3TTX - chains B and D of the 4 polymer chains in the assembly; structure by X-ray diffraction, 1.74 A resolution.

== Chain B (and D) ==
Molecule: Catalase HPII
Organism: Escherichia coli
Notes: EC 1.11.1.6; chain D of this document is another copy of the same molecule, construct and numbering; everything in this record applies to it too
Reference sequence: P21179 (CATE_ECOLI); numbering as in UniProt (aligned over 1-753)
Sequence (753 residues; numbered 1 to 753; the number before each row is that of its first residue):
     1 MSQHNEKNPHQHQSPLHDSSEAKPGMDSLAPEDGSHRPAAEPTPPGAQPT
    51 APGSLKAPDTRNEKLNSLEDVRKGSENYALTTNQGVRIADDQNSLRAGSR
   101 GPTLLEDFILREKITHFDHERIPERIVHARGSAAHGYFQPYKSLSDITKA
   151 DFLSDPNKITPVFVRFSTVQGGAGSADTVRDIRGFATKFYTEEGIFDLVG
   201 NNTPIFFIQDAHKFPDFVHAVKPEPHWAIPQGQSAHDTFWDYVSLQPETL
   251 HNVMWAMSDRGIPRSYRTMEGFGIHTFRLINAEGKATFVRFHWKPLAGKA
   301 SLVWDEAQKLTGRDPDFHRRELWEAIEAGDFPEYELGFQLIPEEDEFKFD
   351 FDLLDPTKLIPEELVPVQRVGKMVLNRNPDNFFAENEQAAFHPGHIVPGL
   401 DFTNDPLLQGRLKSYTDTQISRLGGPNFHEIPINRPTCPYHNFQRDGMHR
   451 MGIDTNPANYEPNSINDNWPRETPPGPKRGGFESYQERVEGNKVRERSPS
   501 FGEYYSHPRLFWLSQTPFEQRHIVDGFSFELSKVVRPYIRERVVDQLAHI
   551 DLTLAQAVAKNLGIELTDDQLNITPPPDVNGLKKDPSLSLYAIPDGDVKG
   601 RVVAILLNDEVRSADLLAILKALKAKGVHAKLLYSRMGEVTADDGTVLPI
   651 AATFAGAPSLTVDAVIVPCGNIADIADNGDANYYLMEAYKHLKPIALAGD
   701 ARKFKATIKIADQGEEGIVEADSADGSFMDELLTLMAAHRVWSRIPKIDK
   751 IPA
Disordered / not traced: 1-27
Sequence notes: engineered mutation K413 (Phe in P21179)
Modified positions: C669 (cysteinesulfonic acid; OCS)
Metal / ion sites: heme Fe near Y415 (its only coordinating residue here)
Ligand contacts:
  - heme (HEM), molecule 1: I114, F117, D118
  - heme (HEM), molecule 2: R125, I126, V127, H128, R165, S167, G184, F185, A186, V199, G200, N201, F206, A211, F214, I274, H275, A389, F391, L407, G410, R411, S414, Y415, T418, Q419, R422
What the authors report for this chain:
  - mutagenesis - F413K: unchanged stability
  - mutagenesis - R111A, R111K, F413K: unchanged expression
  - mutagenesis - T115A: increased catalytic activity
  - catalytic residues: H128 (citing earlier work)

== Interface between chain B and chain D ==
Residue-residue contacts (286; chain B residue first):
  S28(B) - D467(D)  hydrogen bond
  L29(B) - P462(D)  hydrophobic
  L29(B) - N463(D)
  L29(B) - S464(D)
  L29(B) - D467(D)  hydrogen bond (backbone-side chain)
  L29(B) - N468(D)
  A30(B) - S464(D)
  A30(B) - D467(D)  hydrogen bond (backbone-side chain)
  H36(B) - S464(D)
  H36(B) - I465(D)
  R37(B) - N466(D)  hydrogen bond
  R37(B) - D467(D)
  P52(B) - T455(D)
  S54(B) - T455(D)
  L55(B) - T455(D)
  V71(B) - M451(D)
  V71(B) - G452(D)
  V71(B) - I453(D)  hydrogen bond (backbone-backbone)
  R72(B) - I453(D)
  K73(B) - Y440(D)  hydrogen bond (side chain-backbone)
  K73(B) - H441(D)
  K73(B) - I453(D)  hydrogen bond (backbone-backbone)
  K73(B) - D454(D)
  K73(B) - T455(D)  hydrogen bond (backbone-backbone)
  G74(B) - H441(D)
  G74(B) - T455(D)
  S75(B) - N456(D)
  S75(B) - N466(D)  hydrogen bond
  S75(B) - W469(D)
  S75(B) - P470(D)
  E76(B) - N466(D)
  E76(B) - W469(D)
  N77(B) - W469(D)
  Y78(B) - H441(D)
  Y78(B) - W469(D)
  Y78(B) - P470(D)
  Y78(B) - R471(D)  hydrogen bond (backbone-backbone)
  A79(B) - H441(D)
  A79(B) - P470(D)
  A79(B) - R471(D)
  A79(B) - T473(D)
  L80(B) - H441(D)
  L80(B) - N442(D)
  L80(B) - P470(D)
  L80(B) - R471(D)  hydrogen bond (backbone-backbone)
  L80(B) - E472(D)
  T81(B) - Y440(D)
  T81(B) - H441(D)  hydrogen bond (backbone-backbone)
  T81(B) - N442(D)  hydrogen bond (backbone-side chain)
  T82(B) - Y440(D)
  T82(B) - N442(D)
  N83(B) - H429(D)
  N83(B) - P436(D)
  N83(B) - Y440(D)
  N83(B) - N442(D)  hydrogen bond
  N83(B) - Q444(D)  hydrogen bond
  Q84(B) - G194(D)
  Q84(B) - I195(D)  hydrogen bond (backbone-backbone)
  Q84(B) - H395(D)
  Q84(B) - H429(D)
  Q84(B) - P436(D)
  G85(B) - E193(D)
  G85(B) - G194(D)
  G85(B) - C438(D)
  G85(B) - P439(D)
  V86(B) - E193(D)
  V86(B) - G194(D)
  V86(B) - I396(D)
  V86(B) - F482(D)  hydrophobic
  R87(B) - T473(D)
  R87(B) - R479(D)  hydrogen bond (side chain-backbone)
  R87(B) - G480(D)
  R87(B) - G481(D)
  R87(B) - F482(D)  hydrogen bond (backbone-backbone)
  I88(B) - E472(D)
  I88(B) - T473(D)  hydrogen bond (backbone-backbone)
  A89(B) - E472(D)
  A89(B) - T473(D)
  A89(B) - P475(D)
  A89(B) - G481(D)
  A89(B) - F482(D)
  D90(B) - E472(D)
  D91(B) - E461(D)
  D91(B) - E472(D)  hydrogen bond (backbone-side chain)
  Q92(B) - E461(D)  hydrogen bond
  Q92(B) - E472(D)  hydrogen bond
  L95(B) - S484(D)
  A97(B) - V489(D)  hydrophobic
  P102(B) - K493(D)
  L105(B) - Q409(D)
  E106(B) - F402(D)
  E106(B) - Q409(D)  hydrogen bond
  E106(B) - L412(D)
  F108(B) - G394(D)
  F108(B) - F402(D)  hydrophobic
  F108(B) - F482(D)  hydrophobic
  R111(B) - L412(D)  hydrogen bond (side chain-backbone)
  R111(B) - K413(D)
  E112(B) - Q444(D)  hydrogen bond
  T115(B) - I420(D)
  H116(B) - P426(D)
  H116(B) - N427(D)  hydrogen bond
  H116(B) - Q444(D)
  H116(B) - R445(D)  hydrogen bond (side chain-backbone)
  H116(B) - D446(D)
  H116(B) - R450(D)
  H119(B) - I420(D)
  H119(B) - P426(D)
  H119(B) - G447(D)
  E120(B) - R445(D)
  E120(B) - D446(D)
  E120(B) - G447(D)  hydrogen bond (backbone-backbone)
  R121(B) - D446(D)  salt bridge
  I122(B) - M448(D)
  P123(B) - M448(D)
  E193(B) - G85(D)
  E193(B) - V86(D)
  G194(B) - Q84(D)
  G194(B) - G85(D)
  I195(B) - Q84(D)  hydrogen bond (backbone-backbone)
  D380(B) - I453(D)
  D380(B) - D454(D)
  D380(B) - T455(D)
  N381(B) - D454(D)
  F383(B) - D446(D)
  F383(B) - G447(D)
  F383(B) - R450(D)
  A384(B) - I453(D)  hydrophobic
  E385(B) - I453(D)
  Q388(B) - G447(D)
  Q388(B) - H449(D)
  Q388(B) - R450(D)  hydrogen bond (side chain-backbone)
  G394(B) - F108(D)
  H395(B) - Q84(D)
  I396(B) - V86(D)
  I396(B) - F108(D)  hydrophobic
  P398(B) - V86(D)
  F402(B) - E106(D)
  F402(B) - F108(D)  hydrophobic
  Q409(B) - L105(D)
  Q409(B) - E106(D)  hydrogen bond
  L412(B) - E106(D)
  L412(B) - R111(D)  hydrogen bond (backbone-side chain)
  K413(B) - R111(D)
  I420(B) - T115(D)
  I420(B) - H119(D)
  S421(B) - M448(D)
  R422(B) - M448(D)
  L423(B) - M448(D)
  L423(B) - H449(D)
  G424(B) - M448(D)
  G424(B) - H449(D)
  P426(B) - H116(D)
  P426(B) - H119(D)
  N427(B) - H116(D)  hydrogen bond
  N427(B) - H449(D)
  H429(B) - N83(D)
  H429(B) - Q84(D)
  E430(B) - M451(D)
  I431(B) - H449(D)
  P432(B) - M451(D)
  P436(B) - N83(D)
  P436(B) - Q84(D)
  C438(B) - G85(D)
  P439(B) - G85(D)
  Y440(B) - K73(D)
  Y440(B) - T81(D)
  Y440(B) - T82(D)
  Y440(B) - N83(D)
  Y440(B) - G85(D)
  H441(B) - K73(D)
  H441(B) - G74(D)
  H441(B) - Y78(D)
  H441(B) - A79(D)
  H441(B) - L80(D)
  H441(B) - T81(D)  hydrogen bond (backbone-backbone)
  N442(B) - L80(D)
  N442(B) - T81(D)  hydrogen bond (side chain-backbone)
  N442(B) - T82(D)
  N442(B) - N83(D)  hydrogen bond
  F443(B) - L80(D)  hydrophobic
  Q444(B) - N83(D)  hydrogen bond
  Q444(B) - E112(D)  hydrogen bond
  Q444(B) - H116(D)
  R445(B) - H116(D)  hydrogen bond (backbone-side chain)
  R445(B) - E120(D)
  D446(B) - H116(D)
  D446(B) - E120(D)
  D446(B) - R121(D)  salt bridge
  D446(B) - F383(D)
  G447(B) - H119(D)
  G447(B) - E120(D)  hydrogen bond (backbone-backbone)
  G447(B) - F383(D)
  G447(B) - Q388(D)
  M448(B) - I122(D)  hydrophobic
  M448(B) - P123(D)
  M448(B) - S421(D)
  M448(B) - R422(D)
  M448(B) - L423(D)
  M448(B) - G424(D)
  M448(B) - H449(D)
  H449(B) - Q388(D)
  H449(B) - L423(D)
  H449(B) - G424(D)
  H449(B) - N427(D)
  H449(B) - I431(D)
  H449(B) - M448(D)
  H449(B) - H449(D)  hydrogen bond
  H449(B) - M451(D)
  R450(B) - K73(D)
  R450(B) - H116(D)
  R450(B) - F383(D)
  R450(B) - Q388(D)  hydrogen bond (backbone-side chain)
  M451(B) - V71(D)
  M451(B) - E430(D)
  M451(B) - P432(D)
  M451(B) - H449(D)
  M451(B) - M451(D)  hydrophobic
  G452(B) - V71(D)
  G452(B) - K73(D)
  I453(B) - V71(D)  hydrogen bond (backbone-backbone)
  I453(B) - R72(D)
  I453(B) - K73(D)  hydrogen bond (backbone-backbone)
  I453(B) - D380(D)
  I453(B) - E385(D)
  D454(B) - K73(D)  salt bridge
  D454(B) - D380(D)
  D454(B) - N381(D)
  T455(B) - P52(D)
  T455(B) - S54(D)
  T455(B) - L55(D)
  T455(B) - K73(D)  hydrogen bond (backbone-backbone)
  T455(B) - G74(D)
  T455(B) - D380(D)
  N456(B) - S75(D)
  P457(B) - R37(D)
  P457(B) - L55(D)
  E461(B) - D91(D)
  E461(B) - Q92(D)  hydrogen bond
  P462(B) - L29(D)  hydrophobic
  N463(B) - L29(D)
  S464(B) - L29(D)
  S464(B) - A30(D)
  S464(B) - H36(D)
  I465(B) - H36(D)
  I465(B) - R37(D)
  N466(B) - R37(D)  hydrogen bond
  N466(B) - S75(D)  hydrogen bond
  N466(B) - E76(D)
  D467(B) - S28(D)
  D467(B) - L29(D)  hydrogen bond (side chain-backbone)
  D467(B) - A30(D)  hydrogen bond (side chain-backbone)
  N468(B) - L29(D)
  W469(B) - S75(D)
  W469(B) - E76(D)
  W469(B) - N77(D)
  W469(B) - Y78(D)
  P470(B) - S75(D)
  P470(B) - Y78(D)
  P470(B) - A79(D)
  P470(B) - L80(D)
  R471(B) - Y78(D)  hydrogen bond (backbone-backbone)
  R471(B) - A79(D)
  R471(B) - L80(D)  hydrogen bond (backbone-backbone)
  E472(B) - L80(D)
  E472(B) - I88(D)
  E472(B) - A89(D)
  E472(B) - D90(D)
  E472(B) - D91(D)  hydrogen bond (side chain-backbone)
  E472(B) - Q92(D)  hydrogen bond
  T473(B) - A79(D)
  T473(B) - R87(D)
  T473(B) - I88(D)  hydrogen bond (backbone-backbone)
  T473(B) - A89(D)
  P475(B) - A89(D)
  R479(B) - R87(D)  hydrogen bond (backbone-side chain)
  G480(B) - R87(D)
  G481(B) - R87(D)
  G481(B) - I88(D)
  G481(B) - A89(D)
  F482(B) - V86(D)  hydrophobic
  F482(B) - R87(D)  hydrogen bond (backbone-backbone)
  F482(B) - A89(D)
  F482(B) - F108(D)  hydrophobic
  S484(B) - L95(D)
  V489(B) - A97(D)  hydrophobic
Also at the interface, not in a pair above, chain B (126 interface residues in all): L68, I109, K113, V397, D401, N404, G410, T416, G425, F428, N434, K493
Also at the interface, not in a pair above, chain D (126 interface residues in all): L68, P102, I109, K113, A384, V397, P398, D401, N404, G410, T416, G425, F428, N434, F443, P457

== Summary ==
The chain B/chain D interface involves 126 residues from each chain, with 57 hydrogen bonds and 3 salt
bridges. Among the polar pairs are R121(B)-D446(D), D454(B)-K73(D) and S28(B)-D467(D). Chain B binds heme. The
paper reports the catalytic residue H128(B); T115A of chain B increases catalytic activity; 4 substitutions
were tested in all.
Chain B and chain D are both Catalase HPII (Escherichia coli); the structure, Structure of the F413K variant
of E. coli KatE, was determined by X-ray diffraction (same publication as 3TTT, 3TTU, 3TTV and 3TTW).
